2XWN - chains A and B; structure by X-ray diffraction, 2.90 A resolution.

# Chain A (and B)
Name: 2-C-methyl-D-erythritol 4-phosphate cytidylyltransferase
Organism: Mycobacterium tuberculosis
Notes: EC 2.7.7.60; chain B of this document is another copy of the same molecule, construct and numbering; everything in this record applies to it too
UniProtKB: P96864 (ISPD_MYCTU); residue numbers follow UniProt; this construct covers 1-229
Sequence (233 residues; each row starts with the number of its first residue):
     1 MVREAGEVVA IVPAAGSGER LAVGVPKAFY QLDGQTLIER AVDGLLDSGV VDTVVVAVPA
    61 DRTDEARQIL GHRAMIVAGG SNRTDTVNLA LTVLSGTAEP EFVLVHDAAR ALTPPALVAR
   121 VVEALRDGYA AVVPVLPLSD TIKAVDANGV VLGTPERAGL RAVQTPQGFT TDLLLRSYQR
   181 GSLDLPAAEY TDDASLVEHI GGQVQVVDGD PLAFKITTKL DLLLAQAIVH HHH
Disordered / not traced: 1-4, 183-188, 232-233 (chain B: 1-4, 232-233)
Sequence notes: expression tag (230-233)
Ligand contacts: CTP (cytidine-5'-triphosphate): Pro13, Ala14, Ala15, Gly16, Ser17, Gly18, Glu19, Arg20, Leu21, Lys27, Ala57, Gly80, Ser81, Asn82, Arg83, Thr86, Asp107, Ala108, Ala109, Glu189, Lys215

# Chain A / chain B interface
Pairs across the interface (82; chain A residue first):
  Arg110(A) with Asp140(B), salt bridge
  Leu138(A) with Ile142(B), hydrophobic
  Ser139(A) with Lys215(B)
  Asp140(A) with Arg110(B), salt bridge; Ala162(B); Val163(B)
  Thr141(A) with Arg161(B); Ala162(B); Val163(B), hydrogen bond (backbone-backbone); Tyr190(B), hydrogen bond; Asp192(B)
  Ile142(A) with Leu138(B), hydrophobic; Leu160(B), hydrophobic; Arg161(B); Ala162(B), hydrophobic
  Lys143(A) with Gly159(B); Leu160(B); Arg161(B), hydrogen bond (backbone-backbone); Val163(B); Asp192(B), salt bridge; Ala194(B); Ser195(B); Glu198(B), salt bridge
  Ala144(A) with Gly159(B)
  Val145(A) with Gly159(B), hydrogen bond (backbone-backbone); Arg161(B)
  Asn148(A) with Gln205(B), hydrogen bond (backbone-side chain)
  Gly149(A) with Val204(B); Gln205(B), hydrogen bond (backbone-side chain); Val206(B), hydrogen bond (backbone-backbone)
  Val150(A) with Gln203(B); Val204(B); Gln205(B)
  Val151(A) with Glu198(B); Val204(B), hydrogen bond (backbone-backbone)
  Thr154(A) with Ser195(B); Glu198(B), hydrogen bond
  Arg157(A) with Tyr190(B); Thr191(B), hydrogen bond
  Gly159(A) with Ala144(B); Val145(B), hydrogen bond (backbone-backbone)
  Leu160(A) with Ile142(B), hydrophobic; Lys143(B); Ala144(B), hydrophobic
  Arg161(A) with Thr141(B); Ile142(B); Lys143(B), hydrogen bond (backbone-backbone); Val145(B)
  Ala162(A) with Thr141(B); Ile142(B), hydrophobic
  Val163(A) with Asp140(B); Thr141(B), hydrogen bond (backbone-backbone); Lys143(B)
  Thr191(A) with Thr141(B); Arg157(B)
  Asp192(A) with Thr141(B); Lys143(B), salt bridge
  Ala194(A) with Lys143(B)
  Ser195(A) with Lys143(B); Thr154(B)
  Glu198(A) with Lys143(B), salt bridge; Val151(B); Thr154(B), hydrogen bond
  Gln203(A) with Val150(B)
  Val204(A) with Gly149(B); Val150(B); Val151(B), hydrogen bond (backbone-backbone)
  Gln205(A) with Asn148(B), hydrogen bond (side chain-backbone); Gly149(B); Val150(B)
  Val206(A) with Val145(B), hydrophobic; Gly149(B), hydrogen bond (backbone-backbone)
  Pro211(A) with Leu220(B)
  Leu212(A) with Leu220(B), hydrophobic
  Leu220(A) with Leu224(B)
  Leu223(A) with Ala227(B), hydrophobic
  Leu224(A) with Leu220(B); Leu223(B), hydrophobic; Leu224(B)
  Ala227(A) with Leu223(B)
  Ile228(A) with Leu220(B), hydrophobic; Leu223(B), hydrophobic
Interface residues without a listed pair, chain A (41 interface residues in all): Val133, Gly153, Pro155, Phe214, Lys215
Interface residues without a listed pair, chain B (40 interface residues in all): Val133, Ser139, Gly153, Pro155, Pro211, Ile228

# Overview
The interface between chain A and chain B involves 41 residues on one side and 40 on the other; the contacts
include 17 hydrogen bonds and 6 salt bridges. Among the polar pairs are Arg110(A)-Asp140(B),
Lys143(A)-Asp192(B) and Lys143(A)-Glu198(B). Ligands of chain A: CTP.
Both chains are 2-C-methyl-D-erythritol 4-phosphate cytidylyltransferase (Mycobacterium tuberculosis). Entry
2XWN (Crystal structure of IspD from Mycobacterium tuberculosis in complex with CTP and Mg) was determined by
X-ray diffraction, deposited together with 2XWL and 2XWM.
